PDB entry 3JXT | X-ray diffraction, 1.50 A resolution | chains A and D

# Chain A
Molecule: Disks large homolog 3
Source organism: Rattus norvegicus
Notes: fragment: Third PDZ domain:
UniProtKB: Q62936 (DLG3_RAT); residues 393-493 here = UniProt positions 393-493
Sequence (104 residues; numbered 390 to 493; the number before each row is that of its first residue):
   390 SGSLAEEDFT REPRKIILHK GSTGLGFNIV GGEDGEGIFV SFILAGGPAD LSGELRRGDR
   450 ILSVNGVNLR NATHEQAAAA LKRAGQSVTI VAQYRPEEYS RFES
Not modelled in the structure: 390-396, 474
Construct notes: expression tag (390-392)

# Chain D
Molecule: Voltage-dependent calcium channel gamma-2 subunit
Notes: fragment: C-terminal motif of Stargazin: UNP O88602 residues 318-323
UniProtKB: O88602 (CCG2_MOUSE); residues 101-106 here correspond to UniProt positions 318-323 (UniProt number = residue number + 217)
Sequence (7 residues; row label = number of the first residue in the row):
   100 XXRTTPV
Modified / non-standard residues: ACE (acetyl group) at position 100; 4DB ((2S)-2-amino-4-[5-(dimethylamino)-1,3-dioxo-1,3-dihydro-2H-isoindol-2-yl]butanoic acid) at position 101
Construct notes: insertion (100); engineered mutation 4DB_101 (Arg318 in O88602)
Swiss-Prot annotation at these positions:
  - modified residue: Thr104 (Phosphothreonine)

# Interface between chain A and chain D
Contacting residue pairs (23):
  Gly413(A) - Val106(D)
  Leu414(A) - Val106(D)  hydrogen bond (backbone-backbone)
  Gly415(A) - Val106(D)  hydrogen bond (backbone-backbone)
  Phe416(A) - Thr104(D)
  Phe416(A) - Pro105(D)
  Phe416(A) - Val106(D)  hydrogen bond (backbone-backbone)
  Asn417(A) - Thr103(D)
  Asn417(A) - Thr104(D)
  Asn417(A) - Pro105(D)
  Ile418(A) - Thr103(D)
  Ile418(A) - Thr104(D)  hydrogen bond (backbone-backbone)
  Val419(A) - 4DB_101(D)
  Val419(A) - Arg102(D)
  Val419(A) - Thr103(D)
  Glu422(A) - 4DB_101(D)
  Glu422(A) - Arg102(D)  salt bridge
  Ser430(A) - Thr103(D)
  His463(A) - Arg102(D)
  His463(A) - Thr104(D)  hydrogen bond
  Glu464(A) - Arg102(D)  salt bridge
  Leu470(A) - Val106(D)  hydrophobic
  Lys471(A) - Pro105(D)
  Phe491(A) - 4DB_101(D)
Interface residues without a listed pair, chain A (16 interface residues in all): Thr412, Ala467
The authors on this interface:
  - pairs named by the authors: His463(A)-Thr104(D) (hydrogen bond)
  - interface residues, chain A: His463(A)

# Overview
Chain A and chain D form an interface of 16 and 6 residues respectively; the contacts include 5 hydrogen bonds
and 2 salt bridges. Polar pairs include Glu422(A)-Arg102(D), Glu464(A)-Arg102(D) and Leu414(A)-Val106(D). The
authors report a hydrogen bond between His463(A) and Thr104(D). The paper reports the interface residue
His463(A).
Chain A is Disks large homolog 3 (Rattus norvegicus) and chain D is Voltage-dependent calcium channel gamma-2
subunit; the structure, Crystal structure of the third PDZ domain of SAP-102 in complex with a fluorogenic
peptide-based ligand, was determined by X-ray diffraction.
